8JWT - chains G and HA of the 40 polymer chains in the assembly; structure by electron microscopy, 3.40 A resolution.

# Chain G (and HA)
Molecule: Capsid protein G8P
Source organism: Enterobacteria phage M13
Notes: chain HA of this document is another copy of the same molecule, construct and numbering; everything in this record applies to it too
UniProt: P69541 (CAPSD_BPM13); residues 1-50 here correspond to UniProt positions 24-73 (UniProt number = residue number + 23)
Sequence (50 residues; numbered 1 to 50; the number before each row is that of its first residue):
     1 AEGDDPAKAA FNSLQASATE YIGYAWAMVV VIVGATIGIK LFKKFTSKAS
Not modelled in the structure: 1-4

# Chain G / chain HA interface
Pairs across the interface (6):
  Tyr-21(G) with Trp-26(HA)
  Thr-36(G) with Lys-48(HA)
  Ile-39(G) with Ala-49(HA), hydrophobic
  Lys-43(G) with Lys-48(HA), hydrogen bond (side chain-backbone); Ala-49(HA), hydrogen bond (side chain-backbone); Ser-50(HA), hydrogen bond (side chain-backbone)
Also at the interface, not in a pair above, chain G (7 interface residues in all): Met-28, Ile-32, Ala-35
Also at the interface, not in a pair above, chain HA (8 interface residues in all): Ile-37, Leu-41, Lys-44, Phe-45

# In short
7 residues of chain G and 8 residues of chain HA are in contact, with 3 hydrogen bonds. Polar pairs include
Lys-43(G)/Lys-48(HA), Lys-43(G)/Ala-49(HA) and Lys-43(G)/Ser-50(HA).
Both chains are Capsid protein G8P (Enterobacteria phage M13). Entry 8JWT (Asymmetric middle segment of the
bacteriophage M13 mini variant) was determined by electron microscopy, deposited together with 8IXK, 8IXL and
8IXJ.
